8XLS - chains C and D of the 17 polymer chains in the assembly; structure by electron microscopy, 2.30 A resolution.

Chain C:
Molecule: Photosystem I iron-sulfur center
Source organism: Thalassiosira pseudonana CCMP1335
Notes: EC 1.97.1.12
Reference sequence: A0T0W4 (PSAC_THAPS); residue numbers follow UniProt; this construct covers 1-81
Chain sequence (81 residues; each row starts with the number of its first residue):
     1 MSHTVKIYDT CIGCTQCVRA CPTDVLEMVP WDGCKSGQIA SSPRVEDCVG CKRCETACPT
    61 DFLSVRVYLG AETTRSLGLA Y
Disordered / not traced: 1
Swiss-Prot annotation at these positions:
  - binding site ([4Fe-4S] cluster): C11, C14, C17, C21, C48, C51, C54, C58
Bound ions: 4Fe-4S cluster Fe site 1: C11, C14, C17, C58; 4Fe-4S cluster Fe site 2: C21, C48, C51, C54
Residues lining bound ligands:
  - 4Fe-4S cluster (SF4), molecule 1: V5, C21, P22, T23, V25, L26, C48, V49, G50, C51, K52, R53, C54, V67
  - 4Fe-4S cluster (SF4), molecule 2: C11, I12, G13, C14, T15, Q16, C17, M28, A40, A57, C58, P59, T60, S64, V65

Chain D:
Molecule: Photosystem I reaction center subunit II
Source organism: Thalassiosira pseudonana CCMP1335
Reference sequence: A0T0T5 (A0T0T5_THAPS); numbering as in UniProt (aligned over 1-139)
Chain sequence (139 residues; numbered 1 to 139; the number before each row is that of its first residue):
     1 MTLNLKTPFP TFGGSTGGWL RAAEVEEKYA ITWTSTKEQI FEMPTGGAAI MRNGENLLYL
    61 ARKEQCLALS TQLRTFKIND YKIYRIFPSG EVQYLHPKDG VFPEKVNPGR TSVNSRGFSI
   121 GKNPNPASIK FSGITTYES
Disordered / not traced: 1-7

Interface between chain C and chain D:
Pairs across the interface (75; chain C residue first):
  T4(C) - Y137(D)
  T4(C) - E138(D)
  V5(C) - N114(D)
  K6(C) - N114(D)  hydrogen bond
  K6(C) - Y137(D)
  K6(C) - E138(D)  salt bridge
  I7(C) - N114(D)  hydrogen bond (backbone-backbone)
  I7(C) - S115(D)
  I7(C) - R116(D)  hydrogen bond (backbone-backbone)
  Y8(C) - R116(D)
  Y8(C) - F118(D)
  Y8(C) - S119(D)
  Y8(C) - I120(D)  hydrophobic
  Y8(C) - N123(D)  hydrogen bond
  D9(C) - R116(D)  hydrogen bond (backbone-backbone)
  D9(C) - G117(D)
  D9(C) - F118(D)  hydrogen bond (backbone-backbone)
  D9(C) - S119(D)  hydrogen bond (side chain-backbone)
  T10(C) - S119(D)
  T15(C) - E104(D)
  V18(C) - P103(D)
  V18(C) - E104(D)
  R19(C) - E104(D)
  P22(C) - E64(D)
  P22(C) - L67(D)
  T23(C) - K63(D)  hydrogen bond (backbone-side chain)
  T23(C) - E64(D)
  T23(C) - L67(D)
  D24(C) - K63(D)
  D24(C) - L67(D)
  D24(C) - H96(D)  salt bridge
  D24(C) - P103(D)
  L26(C) - P103(D)
  E27(C) - P103(D)
  E27(C) - R110(D)  salt bridge
  M28(C) - P103(D)  hydrogen bond (backbone-backbone)
  M28(C) - E104(D)
  M28(C) - V106(D)
  M28(C) - N107(D)
  M28(C) - R110(D)  hydrogen bond (backbone-side chain)
  V29(C) - V106(D)
  V29(C) - R110(D)
  V29(C) - T111(D)
  V29(C) - S112(D)
  P30(C) - V106(D)
  P30(C) - N107(D)
  P30(C) - R110(D)
  Q38(C) - V106(D)
  I39(C) - S115(D)
  S41(C) - T111(D)
  S41(C) - S112(D)
  S41(C) - V113(D)  hydrogen bond (side chain-backbone)
  S42(C) - V113(D)  hydrogen bond (backbone-backbone)
  S42(C) - N114(D)  hydrogen bond (backbone-side chain)
  P43(C) - V113(D)  hydrophobic
  R44(C) - K98(D)
  V45(C) - N114(D)
  D47(C) - K63(D)  salt bridge
  D47(C) - R85(D)  salt bridge
  V49(C) - R62(D)
  F62(C) - I120(D)  hydrophobic
  L63(C) - I120(D)
  R66(C) - I120(D)
  Y68(C) - N123(D)
  Y68(C) - Y137(D)  hydrophobic
  T74(C) - E26(D)  hydrogen bond
  R75(C) - E27(D)  salt bridge
  R75(C) - Y29(D)
  R75(C) - R85(D)
  G78(C) - R62(D)  hydrogen bond (backbone-side chain)
  L79(C) - R62(D)
  A80(C) - A61(D)  hydrophobic
  A80(C) - R62(D)
  Y81(C) - L20(D)  hydrophobic
  Y81(C) - A22(D)
Other interface residues (no listed pair), chain C (38 interface residues in all): A40
Other interface residues (no listed pair), chain D (35 interface residues in all): F87, L95, K105, P108

Overview:
38 residues of chain C and 35 residues of chain D are in contact, with 15 hydrogen bonds and 6 salt bridges.
Polar pairs include K6(C)-E138(D), D24(C)-H96(D) and E27(C)-R110(D). Ligands of chain C: 4Fe-4S cluster. From
UniProt: 8 [4Fe-4S] cluster-binding residues on chain C.
Chain C is Photosystem I iron-sulfur center and chain D is Photosystem I reaction center subunit II, both from
Thalassiosira pseudonana CCMP1335; the structure, PSI-FCPI of the diatom Thalassiosira pseudonana CCMP1335,
was determined by electron microscopy.
